PDB entry 3CDS | X-ray diffraction, 2.65 A resolution | chains A and B

Chain A (and B):
Protein: Peroxisome proliferator-activated receptor gamma
From: Homo sapiens
Notes: fragment: ligand binding domain (LBD); chain B of this document is another copy of the same molecule, construct and numbering; everything in this record applies to it too
UniProtKB: P37231 (PPARG_HUMAN); residues 195-476 here correspond to UniProt positions 223-504 (UniProt number = residue number + 28)
Chain sequence (286 residues; row label = number of the first residue in the row):
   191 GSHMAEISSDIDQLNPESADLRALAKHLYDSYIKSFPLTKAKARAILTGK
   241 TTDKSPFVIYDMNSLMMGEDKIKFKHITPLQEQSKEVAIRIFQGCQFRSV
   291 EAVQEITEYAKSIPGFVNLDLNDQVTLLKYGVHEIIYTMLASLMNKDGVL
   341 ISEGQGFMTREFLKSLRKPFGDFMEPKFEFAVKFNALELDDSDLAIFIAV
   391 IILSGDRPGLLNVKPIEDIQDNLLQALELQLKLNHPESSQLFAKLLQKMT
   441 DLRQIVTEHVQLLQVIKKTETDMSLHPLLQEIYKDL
Not modelled in the structure: 191-206
Sequence notes: expression tag (191-194)
Residues lining bound ligands: GRR ((2S)-2-(4-ethylphenoxy)-3-phenylpropanoic acid): F282, C285, Q286, S289, H323, I326, Y327, L330, F363, M364, H449, L453, M463, L465, L469, Y473
Curated features (UniProtKB/Swiss-Prot):
  - motif: P467 to D475 (9aaTAD)
  - binding site (rosiglitazone): Q286 to S289, H323, H449, Y473
  - cross-link: K224 (Glycyl lysine isopeptide (Lys-Gly) (interchain with G-Cter in ubiquitin))
What the authors report for this chain:
  - conformationally variable residues (side-chain flip): F282

Chain A / chain B interface:
Contacting residue pairs - 28 pairs, chain A then chain B:
  D396(A) - K438(B)  salt bridge
  Q410(A) - Q437(B)  hydrogen bond
  D411(A) - S429(B)
  D411(A) - K434(B)  salt bridge
  L414(A) - Q430(B)
  L414(A) - A433(B)  hydrophobic
  Q415(A) - Q430(B)
  E418(A) - E418(B)
  E418(A) - Q430(B)  hydrogen bond
  S429(A) - D411(B)  hydrogen bond
  S429(A) - Q415(B)
  Q430(A) - D411(B)
  Q430(A) - L414(B)
  Q430(A) - Q415(B)
  Q430(A) - E418(B)
  Q430(A) - F432(B)
  F432(A) - Q430(B)
  F432(A) - A433(B)  hydrophobic
  A433(A) - L436(B)  hydrophobic
  K434(A) - E407(B)  salt bridge
  L436(A) - A433(B)  hydrophobic
  Q437(A) - Q410(B)
  Q437(A) - M439(B)
  M439(A) - Q437(B)
  M439(A) - T440(B)
  T440(A) - T440(B)
  T440(A) - R443(B)
  T447(A) - Q444(B)
Other interface residues (no listed pair), chain A (18 interface residues in all): R443, Q444
Other interface residues (no listed pair), chain B (20 interface residues in all): K373, T447

Overview:
18 residues of chain A face 20 of chain B across their interface; the contacts include 3 hydrogen bonds and 3
salt bridges. Polar contacts include D396(A)-K438(B), D411(A)-K434(B) and K434(A)-E407(B). Chain A binds
compound GRR. Curated annotation (UniProt) lists 7 rosiglitazone-binding residues on chain A. From the paper:
conformational variability at F282(A).
Chain A and chain B are both Peroxisome proliferator-activated receptor gamma (Homo sapiens); the structure,
Crystal structure of the complex between PPAR-gamma and the agonist LT248 (clofibric acid analogue), was
determined by X-ray diffraction, deposited together with 3D6D and 3B3K.
